Entry 7QSW (X-ray diffraction, 1.80 A resolution); this record covers chains E and F of the 8 polymer chains in the assembly.

# Chain E
Molecule: RubisCO large subunit
Organism: synthetic construct
Notes: EC 4.1.1.39
Amino-acid sequence (476 residues; row label = number of the first residue in the row):
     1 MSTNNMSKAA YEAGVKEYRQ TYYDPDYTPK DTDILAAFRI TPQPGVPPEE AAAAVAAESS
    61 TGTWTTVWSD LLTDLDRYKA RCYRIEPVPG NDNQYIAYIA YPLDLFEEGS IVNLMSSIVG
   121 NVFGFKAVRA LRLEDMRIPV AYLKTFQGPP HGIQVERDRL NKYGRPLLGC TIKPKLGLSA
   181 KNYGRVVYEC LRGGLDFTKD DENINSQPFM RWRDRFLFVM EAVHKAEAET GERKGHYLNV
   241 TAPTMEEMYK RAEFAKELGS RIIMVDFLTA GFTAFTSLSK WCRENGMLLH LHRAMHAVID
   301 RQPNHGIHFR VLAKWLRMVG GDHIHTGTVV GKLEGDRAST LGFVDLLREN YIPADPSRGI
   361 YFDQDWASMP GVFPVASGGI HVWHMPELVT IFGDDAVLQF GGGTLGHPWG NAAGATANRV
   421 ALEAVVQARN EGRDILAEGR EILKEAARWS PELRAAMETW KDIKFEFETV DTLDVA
Disordered / not traced: 1-9, 476
Modified positions: Lys199 (lysine nz-carboxylic acid; KCX)
Metal / ion sites: Mg2+: Lys199, Asp201, Glu202 (together with 2-carboxyarabinitol-1,5-diphosphate)
Ligand contacts: 2-carboxyarabinitol-1,5-diphosphate (CAP): Glu58, Thr63, Trp64, Asn121, Thr171, Lys173, Lys175, Lys199, Asp201, Glu202, His292, Arg293, His296, His325, Gly327, Lys332, Leu333, Ser377, Gly378, Gly379, Gln399, Phe400, Gly401, Gly402

# Chain F
Molecule: RubisCO small subunit
Organism: synthetic construct
Notes: EC 4.1.1.39
Amino-acid sequence (105 residues; numbered 1 to 105; the number before each row is that of its first residue):
     1 MHTETFSYLP PLTDEEIKKQ VEYILKNGWI PGIEYTDEPG PHNSYWSFWK LPFFNAETAE
    61 EVMEELEACR EANPDCYIKI TGYDNIRQGQ VLSFVAYRPH HHHHH
Disordered / not traced: 103-105

# Chain E / chain F interface
Residue-residue contacts (48):
  Gln154(E) - Arg87(F)
  Gln154(E) - Gly89(F)
  Asn161(E) - Glu4(F)
  Asn161(E) - Asn43(F)
  Lys162(E) - Glu4(F)  salt bridge
  Tyr163(E) - Thr5(F)  hydrogen bond (backbone-side chain)
  Tyr163(E) - Gln90(F)
  Tyr163(E) - Ser93(F)
  Gly164(E) - Val91(F)  hydrogen bond (backbone-backbone)
  Gly164(E) - Leu92(F)
  Arg165(E) - Glu4(F)  salt bridge
  Arg165(E) - Thr5(F)
  Gly193(E) - Tyr8(F)
  Gly194(E) - Tyr8(F)
  Glu227(E) - Pro41(F)
  Thr230(E) - Met1(F)
  Thr230(E) - His2(F)  hydrogen bond (backbone-backbone)
  Gly231(E) - Met1(F)
  Gly231(E) - His2(F)
  Gly231(E) - Pro41(F)
  Glu232(E) - His2(F)
  Glu232(E) - Thr3(F)
  Glu232(E) - Glu4(F)  hydrogen bond (side chain-backbone)
  Arg233(E) - Pro41(F)  hydrogen bond (side chain-backbone)
  Arg233(E) - His42(F)
  Arg233(E) - Ser44(F)  hydrogen bond
  Arg419(E) - Glu4(F)  hydrogen bond (side chain-backbone)
  Arg419(E) - Tyr8(F)
  Val420(E) - Tyr8(F)
  Glu423(E) - Glu4(F)
  Glu423(E) - Thr5(F)
  Glu423(E) - Phe6(F)  hydrogen bond (side chain-backbone)
  Glu423(E) - Ser7(F)  hydrogen bond (side chain-backbone)
  Glu423(E) - Tyr8(F)  hydrogen bond (side chain-backbone)
  Glu423(E) - Leu9(F)
  Ala424(E) - Leu9(F)
  Gln427(E) - Phe6(F)
  Gln427(E) - Leu9(F)
  Gln427(E) - Leu12(F)
  Gln427(E) - Glu16(F)
  Gln427(E) - Gln20(F)
  Arg429(E) - Tyr23(F)
  Asn430(E) - Gln20(F)  hydrogen bond
  Asn430(E) - Tyr23(F)
  Glu431(E) - Lys19(F)
  Trp449(E) - Tyr8(F)
  Trp449(E) - Leu9(F)  hydrophobic
  Trp449(E) - Pro10(F)
Other interface residues (no listed pair), chain E (28 interface residues in all): Arg192, Asp196, Asp394, Asp395, Thr416, Val426
Other interface residues (no listed pair), chain F (27 interface residues in all): Gly40, Gln88

# Overview
28 residues of chain E face 27 of chain F across their interface, with 11 hydrogen bonds and 2 salt bridges.
Polar pairs include Lys162(E)-Glu4(F), Arg165(E)-Glu4(F) and Tyr163(E)-Thr5(F). Ligands of chain E:
2-carboxyarabinitol-1,5-diphosphate. The Mg2+ site is built by Lys199(E), Asp201(E) and Glu202(E).
Chain E is RubisCO large subunit and chain F is RubisCO small subunit, both from synthetic construct; the
structure, L8S8-complex forming RubisCO derived from ancestral sequence reconstruction of the last common
ancestor of SSU-bearing Form ..., was determined by X-ray diffraction together with 7QSY and 7QT1 from the
same study.
